PDB entry 1M7P | X-ray diffraction, 2.40 A resolution | chains A and B

# Chain A (and B)
Molecule: Triosephosphate Isomerase
Organism: Plasmodium falciparum
Notes: EC 5.3.1.1; chain B of this document is another copy of the same molecule, construct and numbering; everything in this record applies to it too
UniProtKB: Q07412 (TPIS_PLAFA); residue numbers follow UniProt; this construct covers 1-248
Amino-acid sequence (248 residues; row label = number of the first residue in the row):
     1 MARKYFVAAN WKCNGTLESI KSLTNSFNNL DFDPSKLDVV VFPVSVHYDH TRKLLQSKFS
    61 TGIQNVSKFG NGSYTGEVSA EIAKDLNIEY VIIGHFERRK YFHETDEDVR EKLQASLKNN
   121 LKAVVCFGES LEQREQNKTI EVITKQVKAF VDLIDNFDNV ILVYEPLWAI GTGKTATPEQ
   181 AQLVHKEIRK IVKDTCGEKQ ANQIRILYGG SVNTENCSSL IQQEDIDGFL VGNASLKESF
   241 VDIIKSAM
Not modelled in the structure: 1-2
Sequence notes: conflict Val163 (Ala in Q07412)
Ligand contacts: glyceraldehyde-3-phosphate (G3H): Asn10, Lys12, His95, Phe96, Glu97, Glu165, Gly209, Ser211, Leu230, Val231, Gly232, Asn233, Ala234

# Interface between chain A and chain B
Pairs across the interface - 72 pairs, chain A then chain B:
  Asn10(A) with Thr75(B), hydrogen bond
  Lys12(A) with Gly72(B); Ser73(B); Thr75(B)
  Cys13(A) with Gly70(B); Asn71(B), hydrogen bond (backbone-side chain); Gly72(B), hydrogen bond (backbone-backbone); Glu77(B), hydrogen bond (side chain-backbone); Ser79(B)
  Asn14(A) with Gly72(B)
  Gly15(A) with Ile82(B)
  Thr16(A) with Asp85(B)
  Leu17(A) with Asp85(B), hydrogen bond (backbone-side chain); Leu86(B), hydrophobic
  Val44(A) with Glu77(B); Val78(B), hydrophobic; Ile82(B), hydrophobic
  Ser45(A) with Ser45(B), hydrogen bond; Val78(B)
  Val46(A) with Ser45(B); Val78(B), hydrophobic; Ile82(B), hydrophobic; Leu86(B), hydrophobic
  His47(A) with Ile82(B)
  Lys53(A) with Lys53(B)
  Gln64(A) with Thr75(B); Gly76(B), hydrogen bond (side chain-backbone)
  Phe69(A) with Tyr101(B), hydrophobic; Phe102(B), hydrophobic
  Asn71(A) with Cys13(B)
  Gly72(A) with Lys12(B); Cys13(B), hydrogen bond (backbone-backbone); Asn14(B), hydrogen bond (backbone-side chain)
  Ser73(A) with Lys12(B); Glu97(B)
  Tyr74(A) with Cys13(B); Glu97(B), hydrogen bond (backbone-side chain)
  Thr75(A) with Asn10(B), hydrogen bond; Lys12(B); Gln64(B); His95(B); Glu97(B), hydrogen bond; Arg98(B), hydrogen bond (backbone-side chain)
  Gly76(A) with Gln64(B), hydrogen bond (backbone-side chain); Arg98(B)
  Glu77(A) with Cys13(B), hydrogen bond (backbone-side chain); Arg98(B), salt bridge; Phe102(B)
  Val78(A) with Val44(B), hydrophobic; Ser45(B)
  Ser79(A) with Cys13(B), hydrogen bond (backbone-side chain)
  Ile82(A) with Cys13(B), hydrophobic; Gly15(B); Val44(B), hydrophobic; Val46(B), hydrophobic; His47(B)
  Asp85(A) with Thr16(B); Leu17(B), hydrogen bond (side chain-backbone)
  Leu86(A) with Leu17(B), hydrophobic; Val46(B), hydrophobic
  His95(A) with Thr75(B)
  Glu97(A) with Ser73(B); Tyr74(B); Thr75(B), hydrogen bond
  Arg98(A) with Thr75(B), hydrogen bond (side chain-backbone); Gly76(B); Glu77(B), salt bridge
  Tyr101(A) with Phe69(B), hydrophobic; Tyr74(B), hydrophobic
  Phe102(A) with Phe69(B), hydrophobic; Glu77(B)
  His103(A) with His103(B)
Interface residues without a listed pair, chain A (39 interface residues in all): Asp49, Ile63, Asn65, Lys68, Gly70, Ile88, Asn233
Interface residues without a listed pair, chain B (39 interface residues in all): Asp49, His50, Ile63, Asn65, Ile88, Asn233

# In short
Chain A and chain B each contribute 39 residues to their interface; the contacts include 19 hydrogen bonds and
2 salt bridges. Polar contacts include Glu77(A)-Arg98(B), Asn10(A)-Thr75(B) and Cys13(A)-Asn71(B). Bound to
chain A: glyceraldehyde-3-phosphate.
Chain A and chain B are both Triosephosphate Isomerase (Plasmodium falciparum); the structure, Plasmodium
Falciparum Triosephosphate isomerase (PfTIM) compled to substrate analog glycerol-3-phosphate (G3P), was
determined by X-ray diffraction together with 1M7O from the same study.
